9DQV - chains H and J of the 16 polymer chains in the assembly; structure by electron microscopy, 3.30 A resolution.

# Chain H
Protein: Structural polyprotein
Source organism: Western equine encephalitis virus
UniProtKB: Q1W679 (Q1W679_WEEV); residues 1-403 here correspond to UniProt positions 320-722 (UniProt number = residue number + 319)
Chain sequence (403 residues; numbered 1 to 403; the number before each row is that of its first residue):
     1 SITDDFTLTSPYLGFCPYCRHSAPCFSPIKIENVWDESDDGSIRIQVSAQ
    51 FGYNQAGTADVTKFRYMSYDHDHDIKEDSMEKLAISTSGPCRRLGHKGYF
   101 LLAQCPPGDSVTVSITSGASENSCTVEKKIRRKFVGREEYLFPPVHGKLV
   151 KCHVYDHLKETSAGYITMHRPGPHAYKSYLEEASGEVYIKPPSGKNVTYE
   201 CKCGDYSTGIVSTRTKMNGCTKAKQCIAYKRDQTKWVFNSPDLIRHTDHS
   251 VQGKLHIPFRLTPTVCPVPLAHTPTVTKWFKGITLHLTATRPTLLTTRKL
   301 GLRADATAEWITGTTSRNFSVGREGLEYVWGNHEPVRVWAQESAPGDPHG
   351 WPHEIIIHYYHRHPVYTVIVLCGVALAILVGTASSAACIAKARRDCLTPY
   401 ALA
Unresolved in the structure: 118-120
Cystine bridges: Cys16-Cys124, Cys19-Cys25, Cys91-Cys105, Cys152-Cys266, Cys201-Cys226, Cys203-Cys220
Covalently attached groups: N-acetylglucosamine (NAG) linked to Asn196, Asn318

# Chain J
Protein: Structural polyprotein
Source organism: Western equine encephalitis virus
UniProtKB: C7EPF2 (C7EPF2_WEEV); residues 1-434 here correspond to UniProt positions 798-1231 (UniProt number = residue number + 797)
Chain sequence (434 residues; row label = number of the first residue in the row):
     1 FEHATTVPNVPGIPYKALVERAGYAPLNLEITVVSSELTPSTNKEYVTCK
    51 FHTVVPSPQVKCCGSLECKASSKADYTCRVFGGVYPFMWGGAQCFCDSEN
   101 TQLSEAYVEFAPDCTIDHAVALKVHTAALKVGLRIVYGNTTARLDTFVNG
   151 VTPGSSRDLKVIAGPISAAFSPFDHKVVIRKGLVYNYDFPEYGAMNPGAF
   201 GDIQASSLDATDIVARTDIRLLKPSVKNIHVPYTQAVSGYEMWKNNSGRP
   251 LQETAPFGCKIEVEPLRATNCAYGHIPISIDIPDAAFVRSSESPTILEVS
   301 CTVADCIYSADFGGSLTLQYKANREGHCPVHSHSTTAVLKEATTHVTATG
   351 SITLHFSTSSPQANFIVSLCGKKTTCNAECKPPADHIIGEPHKVDQEFQA
   401 AVSKTSWNWLLALFGGASSLIVVGLIVLVCSSML
Differences from the reference sequence: conflict Val55 (Ile852 in C7EPF2), Arg143 (His940 in C7EPF2), Asn196 (Lys993 in C7EPF2), Thr269 (Ser1066 in C7EPF2), Asn323 (Asp1120 in C7EPF2)
Cystine bridges: Cys49-Cys114, Cys62-Cys94, Cys63-Cys96, Cys68-Cys78, Cys259-Cys271, Cys301-Cys376, Cys306-Cys380, Cys328-Cys370
Covalently attached groups: N-acetylglucosamine (NAG) linked to Asn139, Asn245

# How chain H and chain J interact
Contacting residue pairs - 16 pairs, chain H then chain J:
  Val145(H) - Ser225(J)
  Val145(H) - Val226(J)  hydrophobic
  Val145(H) - His230(J)
  His146(H) - Leu222(J)
  His146(H) - Lys223(J)  hydrogen bond (side chain-backbone)
  His146(H) - Ser225(J)
  His146(H) - Pro232(J)
  Gly147(H) - Ser225(J)
  His272(H) - Asp218(J)  salt bridge
  His272(H) - Arg220(J)
  His272(H) - Thr234(J)  hydrogen bond
  His272(H) - Gln235(J)
  Thr273(H) - Arg220(J)  hydrogen bond (backbone-side chain)
  Thr275(H) - Asp218(J)
  Thr275(H) - Arg220(J)
  Thr314(H) - Val237(J)
Other interface residues (no listed pair), chain H (8 interface residues in all): Thr288
Other interface residues (no listed pair), chain J (13 interface residues in all): Pro224, Ala236

# In short
8 residues of chain H face 13 of chain J across their interface; the contacts include 3 hydrogen bonds and 1
salt bridge. Polar pairs include His272(H)-Asp218(J), His146(H)-Lys223(J) and His272(H)-Thr234(J).
N-acetylglucosamine is covalently linked to Asn196(H) and Asn318(H).
Here chain H is Structural polyprotein and chain J is Structural polyprotein, both from Western equine
encephalitis virus. Entry 9DQV (Structure of western equine encephalitis virus CBA87 VLP in complex with human
PCDH10 EC1) was determined by electron microscopy.
